PDB entry 9CXW | X-ray diffraction, 1.80 A resolution | chains A and B

[Chain A (and B)]
Name: Fructosamine-3-kinase
From: Homo sapiens
Notes: EC 2.7.1.171, 2.7.1.172; chain B of this document is another copy of the same molecule, construct and numbering; everything in this record applies to it too
UniProtKB: Q9H479 (FN3K_HUMAN); aligned to UniProt positions 1-290 over residues 1-290 (the alignment contains insertions or deletions, so no single offset holds)
Chain sequence (291 residues; each row starts with the number of its first residue; numbering starts at 0):
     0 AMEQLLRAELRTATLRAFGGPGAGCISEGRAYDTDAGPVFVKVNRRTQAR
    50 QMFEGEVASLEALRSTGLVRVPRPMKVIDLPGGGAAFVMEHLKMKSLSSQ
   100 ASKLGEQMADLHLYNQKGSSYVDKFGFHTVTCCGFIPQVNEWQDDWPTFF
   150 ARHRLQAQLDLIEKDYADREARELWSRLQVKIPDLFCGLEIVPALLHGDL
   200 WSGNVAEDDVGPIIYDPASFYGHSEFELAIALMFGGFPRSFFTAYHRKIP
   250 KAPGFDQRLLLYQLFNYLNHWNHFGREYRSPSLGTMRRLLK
Not modelled in the structure: 20-23 (chain B: 19-20)
Differences from the reference sequence: expression tag (0); linker (117-119)
Metal / ion sites: Mg2+: N203, D215 (together with ADP)
Ligand contacts:
  - 1-deoxy-1-(morpholin-4-yl)-D-fructose (A1A0O): C132, G133, D198, W200, N203, D215, I229, F233, N268, H269, H272, F273, Y277
  - ADP (adenosine-5'-diphosphate): C24, I25, S26, E27, F39, K41, P71, M88, E89, H90, L91, M93, G202, N203, Y214, D215
Swiss-Prot annotation at these positions:
  - binding site (ATP): E89 to L91
  - modified residue: M1 (N-acetylmethionine)

[Interface between chain A and chain B]
Residue-residue contacts (78):
  M1(A) with Y31(B); V42(B), hydrophobic; L79(B), hydrophobic
  L4(A) with I77(B), hydrophobic; D78(B); L79(B), hydrophobic; P80(B)
  L5(A) with Y31(B), hydrophobic; V87(B), hydrophobic
  E8(A) with K75(B), hydrogen bond (backbone-side chain); I77(B)
  T11(A) with T33(B); D34(B), hydrogen bond (side chain-backbone)
  A12(A) with D34(B), hydrogen bond (backbone-side chain)
  T13(A) with D32(B); T33(B); D34(B), hydrogen bond
  L14(A) with Y31(B), hydrophobic; D32(B); T33(B)
  R15(A) with Y31(B); D32(B), hydrogen bond (backbone-backbone)
  A16(A) with A30(B); Y31(B)
  F17(A) with A30(B), hydrogen bond (backbone-backbone); Y31(B); D32(B); P37(B), hydrophobic; H90(B)
  G19(A) with G21(B)
  C24(A) with G23(B), hydrogen bond (side chain-backbone)
  A30(A) with A16(B); F17(B), hydrogen bond (backbone-backbone)
  Y31(A) with E2(B); L5(B), hydrophobic; L14(B), hydrophobic; R15(B); A16(B); F17(B)
  D32(A) with T13(B); L14(B); R15(B), hydrogen bond (backbone-backbone); F17(B)
  T33(A) with T11(B); L14(B)
  D34(A) with T11(B), hydrogen bond; A12(B), hydrogen bond (side chain-backbone); T13(B), hydrogen bond
  N43(A) with E276(B), hydrogen bond
  R45(A) with E276(B); Y277(B); P280(B)
  K75(A) with E8(B)
  I77(A) with L4(B), hydrophobic; L5(B), hydrophobic; E8(B)
  D78(A) with L4(B)
  L79(A) with M1(B), hydrophobic; L4(B), hydrophobic
  P80(A) with L4(B)
  V87(A) with L9(B), hydrophobic
  H90(A) with F17(B)
  F134(A) with E276(B)
  I135(A) with R275(B)
  L160(A) with R275(B)
  Y165(A) with D164(B); Y165(B)
  N271(A) with R275(B), hydrogen bond (backbone-side chain)
  H272(A) with Y165(B); G274(B); R275(B), hydrogen bond (backbone-backbone)
  F273(A) with Y165(B), hydrogen bond (backbone-side chain); F273(B); G274(B)
  G274(A) with D164(B); Y165(B)
  R275(A) with K163(B); D164(B), hydrogen bond (backbone-backbone)
Other interface residues (no listed pair), chain A (46 interface residues in all): E2, L9, I25, S26, P37, V38, V40, V42, R44, D164
Other interface residues (no listed pair), chain B (44 interface residues in all): C24, V38, V40, R44, A166, Y266

[Summary]
46 residues of chain A face 44 of chain B across their interface, with 17 hydrogen bonds. Among the polar
pairs are E8(A)-K75(B), T11(A)-D34(B) and A12(A)-D34(B). Bound to chain A: ADP and
1-deoxy-1-(morpholin-4-yl)-D-fructose. UniProt lists 3 ATP-binding residues on chain A.
Both chains are Fructosamine-3-kinase (Homo sapiens). Entry 9CXW (Crystal structure of Human FN3K bound with
ADP and DMF (II)) was determined by X-ray diffraction, deposited together with 9CX8, 9CXM, 9CXN, 9CXO and
9CXV.
